PDB entry 7BDU | X-ray diffraction, 2.49 A resolution | chains A and D of the 4 polymer chains in the assembly

[Chain A]
Protein: Collagen-binding protein
From: Canis lupus familiaris
Reference sequence: E2RHY7 (E2RHY7_CANLF); numbering as in UniProt (aligned over 36-418)
Amino-acid sequence (392 residues; numbered 35 to 426; the number before each row is that of its first residue):
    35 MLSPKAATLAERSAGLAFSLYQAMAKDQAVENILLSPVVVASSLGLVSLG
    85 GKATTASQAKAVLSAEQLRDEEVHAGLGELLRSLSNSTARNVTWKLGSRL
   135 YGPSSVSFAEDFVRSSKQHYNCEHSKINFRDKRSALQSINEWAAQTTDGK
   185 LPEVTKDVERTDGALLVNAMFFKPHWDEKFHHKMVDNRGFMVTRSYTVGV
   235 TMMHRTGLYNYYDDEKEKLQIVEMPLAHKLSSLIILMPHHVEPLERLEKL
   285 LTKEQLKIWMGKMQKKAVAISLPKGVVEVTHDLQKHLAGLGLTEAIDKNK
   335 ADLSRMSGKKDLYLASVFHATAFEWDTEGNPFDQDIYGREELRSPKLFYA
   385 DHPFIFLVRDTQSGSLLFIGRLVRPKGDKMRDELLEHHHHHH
Unresolved in the structure: 124-125, 373, 412-426
Sequence notes: initiating methionine (35); expression tag (419-426)

[Chain D]
Protein: 21er collagen model peptide
Amino-acid sequence (22 residues; row label = number of the first residue in the row; numbering starts at 0):
     0 XPPGPPGPPGPRGLPGPPGPPG
Unresolved in the structure: 0
Modified / non-standard residues: ACE (acetyl group) at position 0

[Interface between chain A and chain D]
Residue-residue contacts - 8 pairs, chain A then chain D:
  Met225(A) - Leu13(D)  hydrophobic
  Arg228(A) - Leu13(D)
  Arg228(A) - Pro14(D)  hydrogen bond (side chain-backbone)
  Val275(A) - Leu13(D)  hydrophobic
  Leu381(A) - Pro8(D)
  Leu381(A) - Gly9(D)
  Leu381(A) - Pro10(D)
  Tyr383(A) - Pro10(D)  hydrophobic
Interface residues without a listed pair, chain A (6 interface residues in all): Pro379
Interface residues without a listed pair, chain D (7 interface residues in all): Pro7, Gly15

[Summary]
The interface between chain A and chain D involves 6 residues on one side and 7 on the other, with 1 hydrogen
bond. Its one hydrogen-bonded contact is Arg228(A)-Pro14(D).
Chain A is Collagen-binding protein (Canis lupus familiaris) and chain D is 21er collagen model peptide; the
structure, Crystal structure of a Hsp47-collagen peptide complex, was determined by X-ray diffraction (same
publication as 7BEE and 7BFI).
